Entry 6WLC (X-ray diffraction, 1.82 A resolution); this record covers chains A and B.

Chain A (and B):
Molecule: Uridylate-specific endoribonuclease
From: Severe acute respiratory syndrome coronavirus 2
Notes: EC 3.1.-.-; chain B of this document is another copy of the same molecule, construct and numbering; everything in this record applies to it too
UniProt: P0DTD1 (R1AB_SARS2); residues 2-347 here correspond to UniProt positions 6453-6798 (UniProt number = residue number + 6451)
Amino-acid sequence (370 residues; numbered -22 to 347; the number before each row is that of its first residue; numbers below 1 keep their minus sign (Met-22 is residue -22)):
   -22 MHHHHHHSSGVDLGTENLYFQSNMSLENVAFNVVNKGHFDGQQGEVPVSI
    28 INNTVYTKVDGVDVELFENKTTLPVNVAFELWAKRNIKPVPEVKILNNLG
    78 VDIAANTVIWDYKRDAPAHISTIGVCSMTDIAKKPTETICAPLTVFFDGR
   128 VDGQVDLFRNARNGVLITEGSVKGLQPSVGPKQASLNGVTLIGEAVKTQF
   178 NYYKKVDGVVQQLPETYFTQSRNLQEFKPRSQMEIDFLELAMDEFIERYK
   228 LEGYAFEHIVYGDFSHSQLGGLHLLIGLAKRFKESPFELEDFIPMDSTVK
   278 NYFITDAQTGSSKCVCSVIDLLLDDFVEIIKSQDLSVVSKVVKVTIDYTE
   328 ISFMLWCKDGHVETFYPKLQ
Not modelled in the structure: -22 to -1
Differences from the reference sequence: initiating methionine (-22); expression tag (-21 to 1)
Curated features (UniProtKB/Swiss-Prot):
  - active site: His235 (Proton donor), His250 (Proton acceptor), Lys290 (For uridylate-specific endoribonuclease nsp15 activity)
  - binding site (uracil): Lys290 to Ser294, Thr341 to Lys345
  - site: Lys290 (Transition state stabilizer), Ser294 (Uracil recognition site), Gln347 (Cleavage)
Residues lining bound ligands: uridine-5'-monophosphate (U5P): Gln245, Gly248, His250, Lys290, Val292, Cys293, Ser294, Tyr343, Pro344, Lys345, Leu346
What the authors report for this chain:
  - binding site for uridine-5'-monophosphate: His235, Gly248, His250, Lys290, Val292, Ser294, Thr341, Tyr343, Leu346
  - specificity-determining residues: Ser294, Tyr343, Leu346
  - contacts within the chain: His235-Asp240 (water-mediated contact), His235-Thr341 (hydrogen bond)
  - catalytic residues: Gly248 (proposed by the authors, not directly observed)

How chain A and chain B interact:
Chains A and B do not touch in the deposited assembly.

Summary:
Chain A and chain B make no direct contact in this assembly. Chain A binds uridine-5'-monophosphate. From
UniProt: 3 active-site residues and 10 uracil-binding residues on chain A. The paper reports the catalytic
residue Gly248(A); a binding site for uridine-5'-monophosphate at His235(A), Gly248(A) and His250(A) among
others.
Both chains are Uridylate-specific endoribonuclease (Severe acute respiratory syndrome coronavirus 2). Entry
6WLC (Crystal Structure of NSP15 Endoribonuclease from SARS CoV-2 in the Complex with
Uridine-5'-Monophosphate) was determined by X-ray diffraction, deposited together with 6X4I, 6X1B and 6WXC.
